PDB entry 7T96 | electron microscopy, 3.22 A resolution | chains C and D of the 5 polymer chains in the assembly

== Chain C ==
Molecule: Guanine nucleotide-binding protein G(I)/G(S)/G(T) subunit beta-1
Organism: Homo sapiens
Reference sequence: P62873 (GBB1_HUMAN); residue numbers follow UniProt; this construct covers 2-340
Chain sequence (345 residues; row label = number of the first residue in the row; numbers below 1 keep their minus sign (Gly-4 is residue -4)):
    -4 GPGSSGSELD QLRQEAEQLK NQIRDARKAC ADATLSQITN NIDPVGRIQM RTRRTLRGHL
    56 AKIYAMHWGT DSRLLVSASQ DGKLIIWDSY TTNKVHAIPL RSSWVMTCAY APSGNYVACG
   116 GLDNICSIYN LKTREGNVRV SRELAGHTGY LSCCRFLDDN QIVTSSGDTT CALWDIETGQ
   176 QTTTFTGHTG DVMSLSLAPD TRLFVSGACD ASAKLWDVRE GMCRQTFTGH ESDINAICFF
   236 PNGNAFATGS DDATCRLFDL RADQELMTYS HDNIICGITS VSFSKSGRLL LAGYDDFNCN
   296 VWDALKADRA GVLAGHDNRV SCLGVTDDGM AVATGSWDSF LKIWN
Disordered / not traced: -4 to 2
Construct notes: expression tag (-4 to 1)
Curated features (UniProtKB/Swiss-Prot):
  - modified residue: Ser2 (N-acetylserine), His266 (Phosphohistidine)

== Chain D ==
Molecule: Guanine nucleotide-binding protein G(I)/G(S)/G(O) subunit gamma-2
Organism: Homo sapiens
Reference sequence: P59768 (GBG2_HUMAN); residue numbers follow UniProt; this construct covers 1-71
Chain sequence (71 residues; numbered 1 to 71; the number before each row is that of its first residue):
     1 MASNNTASIA QARKLVEQLK MEANIDRIKV SKAAADLMAY CEAHAKEDPL LTPVPASENP
    61 FREKKFFCAI L
Disordered / not traced: 1-6, 63-71
Curated features (UniProtKB/Swiss-Prot):
  - modified residue: Ala2 (N-acetylalanine), Cys68 (Cysteine methyl ester)
  - lipidation: Cys68 (S-geranylgeranyl cysteine)

== Interface between chain C and chain D ==
Residue-residue contacts (51):
  Leu7(C) - Ala12(D)  hydrophobic
  Leu7(C) - Val16(D)  hydrophobic
  Leu14(C) - Lys20(D)
  Ile18(C) - Ala23(D)  hydrophobic
  Ala21(C) - Arg27(D)  hydrogen bond (backbone-side chain)
  Cys25(C) - Arg27(D)
  Cys25(C) - Val30(D)
  Ala26(C) - Val30(D)  hydrophobic
  Asp27(C) - Lys29(D)  salt bridge
  Asp27(C) - Val30(D)
  Asp27(C) - Ser31(D)  hydrogen bond (side chain-backbone)
  Ala28(C) - Val30(D)
  Leu30(C) - Ala34(D)  hydrophobic
  Ile33(C) - Ser31(D)
  Ile33(C) - Ala34(D)  hydrophobic
  Ile43(C) - Leu50(D)
  Ile43(C) - Leu51(D)  hydrophobic
  Met45(C) - Leu50(D)  hydrophobic
  Arg49(C) - Pro60(D)
  Arg49(C) - Phe61(D)  hydrogen bond (side chain-backbone)
  Ser84(C) - Phe61(D)
  Tyr85(C) - Pro60(D)
  Tyr85(C) - Phe61(D)  hydrophobic
  Cys218(C) - Gln18(D)  hydrogen bond (backbone-side chain)
  Arg219(C) - Glu22(D)
  Thr221(C) - Glu22(D)
  Phe235(C) - Leu37(D)  hydrophobic
  Phe235(C) - Tyr40(D)  hydrophobic
  Pro236(C) - Tyr40(D)
  Asp254(C) - Ala33(D)
  Arg256(C) - Ile28(D)
  Arg256(C) - Asp36(D)  salt bridge
  Gln259(C) - Val30(D)
  Ser279(C) - Asp48(D)  hydrogen bond
  Ser279(C) - Leu50(D)
  Ser281(C) - Tyr40(D)
  Ser281(C) - His44(D)
  Ser281(C) - Asp48(D)  hydrogen bond
  Gly282(C) - Cys41(D)  hydrogen bond (backbone-side chain)
  Arg283(C) - Cys41(D)
  Arg283(C) - Leu51(D)
  Leu300(C) - Cys41(D)  hydrophobic
  Asp323(C) - Pro49(D)
  Gly324(C) - Pro49(D)
  Gly324(C) - Leu50(D)
  Met325(C) - Pro60(D)
  Ala326(C) - Phe61(D)  hydrophobic
  Ile338(C) - Phe61(D)  hydrophobic
  Asn340(C) - Leu50(D)
  Asn340(C) - Asn59(D)
  Asn340(C) - Phe61(D)
Also at the interface, not in a pair above, chain C (48 interface residues in all): Ala11, Gln17, Arg22, Thr34, Val40, Arg48, Gln220, Asn237, Ala240, Leu252, Ala257, Leu261, Lys280, Leu284
Also at the interface, not in a pair above, chain D (31 interface residues in all): Leu19, Asp26, Ala35, Met38, Val54, Arg62

== In short ==
Chain C and chain D form an interface of 48 and 31 residues respectively, with 7 hydrogen bonds and 2 salt
bridges. Polar pairs include Asp27(C)-Lys29(D), Arg256(C)-Asp36(D) and Ala21(C)-Arg27(D).
Chain C is Guanine nucleotide-binding protein G(I)/G(S)/G(T) subunit beta-1 and chain D is Guanine
nucleotide-binding protein G(I)/G(S)/G(O) subunit gamma-2, both from Homo sapiens; the structure, Cryo-EM
structure of S2 state ACh-bound M2R-Go signaling complex with a PAM, was determined by electron microscopy,
deposited together with 7T8X, 7T90 and 7T94.
